Entry 7K5X (electron microscopy, 2.93 A resolution); this record covers chains A and I of the 13 polymer chains in the assembly.

== Chain A ==
Protein: Histone H3.1
Source organism: Homo sapiens
UniProt: P68431 (H31_HUMAN); residues 0-135 here correspond to UniProt positions 1-136 (UniProt number = residue number + 1)
Amino-acid sequence (136 residues; each row starts with the number of its first residue; numbering starts at 0):
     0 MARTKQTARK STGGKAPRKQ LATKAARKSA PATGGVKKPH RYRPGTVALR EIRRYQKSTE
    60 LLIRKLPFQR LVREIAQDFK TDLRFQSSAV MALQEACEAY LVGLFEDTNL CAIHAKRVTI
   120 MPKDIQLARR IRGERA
Unresolved in the structure: 0-36, 134-135
Swiss-Prot annotation at these positions:
  - modified residue: Arg2 (Asymmetric dimethylarginine), Thr3 (Phosphothreonine), Lys4 (Allysine), Gln5 (5-glutamyl dopamine), Thr6 (Phosphothreonine), Arg8 (Citrulline), Lys9 (N6,N6,N6-trimethyllysine), Ser10 (ADP-ribosylserine), Thr11 (Phosphothreonine), Lys14 (N6-(2-hydroxyisobutyryl)lysine), Arg17 (Asymmetric dimethylarginine), Lys18 (N6-(2-hydroxyisobutyryl)lysine), Lys23 (N6-(2-hydroxyisobutyryl)lysine), Arg26 (Citrulline), Lys27 (N6,N6,N6-trimethyllysine), Ser28 (ADP-ribosylserine), Lys36 (N6,N6,N6-trimethyllysine), Lys37 (N6-methyllysine), Tyr41 (Phosphotyrosine), Lys56 (N6,N6,N6-trimethyllysine) and 8 more in UniProt
  - lipidation: Lys18 (N6-decanoyllysine)

== Chain I ==
Molecule: 197-nt DNA strand
Source organism: Homo sapiens
Sequence (197 nucleotides; row label = number of the first residue in the row):
     1 GGGCTGGACC CTATACGCGG CCGCCCTGGA GAATCCCGGT GCCGAGGCCG CTCAATTGGT
    61 CGTAGACAGC TCTAGCACCG CTTAAACGCA CGTACGCGCT GTCCCCCGCG TTTTAACCGC
   121 CAAGGGGATT ACTCCCTAGT CTCCAGGCAC GTGTCAGATA TATACATCCT GTGCATGTAT
   181 TGAACAGCGA CCACCCC

== Chain A / chain I interface ==
Pairs across the interface (26; chain A residue first):
  His39(A) - DA32(I)  phosphate contact
  Arg40(A) - DG108(I)  hydrogen bond to the base
  Arg40(A) - DC109(I)  hydrogen bond to the sugar
  Tyr41(A) - DA32(I)  sugar contact
  Tyr41(A) - DA33(I)  sugar contact
  Tyr41(A) - DG108(I)  sugar contact
  Tyr41(A) - DC109(I)  hydrogen bond to the phosphate
  Pro43(A) - DC107(I)  phosphate contact
  Pro43(A) - DG108(I)  sugar contact
  Gly44(A) - DC107(I)  phosphate contact
  Gly44(A) - DG108(I)  hydrogen bond to the phosphate
  Thr45(A) - DG108(I)  hydrogen bond to the phosphate
  Val46(A) - DG108(I)  hydrogen bond to the phosphate
  Val46(A) - DC109(I)  phosphate contact
  Ala47(A) - DG108(I)  hydrogen bond to the phosphate
  Arg49(A) - DA33(I)  phosphate contact
  Arg49(A) - DT34(I)  phosphate contact
  Lys56(A) - DC35(I)  salt bridge to the phosphate
  Arg63(A) - DA116(I)  hydrogen bond to the phosphate
  Arg63(A) - DC117(I)  salt bridge to the phosphate
  Lys64(A) - DC117(I)  hydrogen bond to the phosphate
  Leu65(A) - DA116(I)  phosphate contact
  Leu65(A) - DC117(I)  hydrogen bond to the phosphate
  Pro66(A) - DA116(I)  phosphate contact
  Arg69(A) - DA116(I)  salt bridge to the phosphate
  Arg83(A) - DG126(I)  sugar contact
Other interface residues (no listed pair), chain A (19 interface residues in all): Arg42, Arg53, Lys115
Other interface residues (no listed pair), chain I (13 interface residues in all): DC97, DG124, DG125

== Overview ==
Chain A and chain I form an interface of 19 and 13 residues respectively, with 10 hydrogen bonds and 3 salt
bridges. Among the polar pairs are Arg40(A)-DG108(I), Arg40(A)-DC109(I) and Tyr41(A)-DC109(I).
Here chain A is Histone H3.1 and chain I is a 197-nt DNA strand, both from Homo sapiens. Entry 7K5X (Cryo-EM
structure of a chromatosome containing human linker histone H1.0) was determined by electron microscopy (same
publication as 7K5Y, 7K60, 7K61 and 7K63).
